5W6Z - chains A and B; structure by X-ray diffraction, 2.61 A resolution.

== Chain A (and B) ==
Molecule: U8 snoRNA-decapping enzyme
Organism: Homo sapiens
Notes: EC 3.6.1.62, 3.6.1.64; chain B of this document is another copy of the same molecule, construct and numbering; everything in this record applies to it too
UniProt: Q96DE0 (NUD16_HUMAN); residue numbers follow UniProt; this construct covers 1-195
Sequence (195 residues; each row starts with the number of its first residue):
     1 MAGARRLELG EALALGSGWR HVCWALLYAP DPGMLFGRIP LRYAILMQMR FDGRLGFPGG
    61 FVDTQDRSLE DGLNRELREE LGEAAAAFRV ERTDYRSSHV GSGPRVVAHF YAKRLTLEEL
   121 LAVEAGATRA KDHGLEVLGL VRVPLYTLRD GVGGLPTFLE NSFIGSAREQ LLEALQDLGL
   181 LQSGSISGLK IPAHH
Disordered / not traced: 1-3, 181-195 (chain B: 1-3, 183-195)
Sequence notes: engineered mutation Val22 (Ala in Q96DE0), Trp24 (His in Q96DE0)
Ion coordination: Na+ near Glu136 (its only coordinating residue here)
Curated features (UniProtKB/Swiss-Prot):
  - motif: Phe61 to Gly82 (Nudix box)
  - binding site (substrate): Arg50, Phe57, Gln170
  - binding site (Mn(2+)): Gly59, Glu76, Glu80, His99, Glu173
From the paper describing this entry:
  - catalytic residues: Glu76 (proposed by the authors, not directly observed)
  - mutagenesis - F36A, F36A/F61S, F61S: unchanged catalytic activity on MARylated PARP10CD
  - mutagenesis - F36A, F61S: increased catalytic activity on PARylated PARP1
  - mutagenesis - F36A/F61S: unchanged catalytic activity on PARylated PARP1

== How chain A and chain B interact ==
Pairs across the interface (56):
  Leu35(A) - Leu135(B)
  Phe36(A) - Phe51(B)  hydrophobic
  Leu41(A) - Gly134(B)
  Met49(A) - Val141(B)  hydrophobic
  Met49(A) - Phe158(B)  hydrophobic
  Met49(A) - Asn161(B)
  Phe51(A) - Phe36(B)  hydrophobic
  Phe51(A) - Pro144(B)
  Phe51(A) - Tyr146(B)  hydrogen bond (backbone-side chain)
  Phe51(A) - Leu148(B)  hydrophobic
  Asp52(A) - Leu148(B)
  Asp52(A) - Gly153(B)
  Asp52(A) - Gly154(B)  hydrogen bond (backbone-backbone)
  Asp52(A) - Thr157(B)
  Gly53(A) - Asn161(B)
  Arg54(A) - Thr157(B)
  Glu124(A) - Thr128(B)
  Glu124(A) - His133(B)  salt bridge
  Ala125(A) - Thr128(B)
  Thr128(A) - Glu124(B)
  Thr128(A) - Ala125(B)
  His133(A) - Glu124(B)  salt bridge
  His133(A) - Arg142(B)
  Gly134(A) - Leu41(B)
  Gly134(A) - Arg142(B)
  Leu135(A) - Met34(B)
  Leu135(A) - Leu35(B)
  Glu136(A) - Phe36(B)
  Leu138(A) - Val141(B)
  Leu138(A) - Arg142(B)  hydrogen bond (backbone-backbone)
  Leu138(A) - Pro144(B)
  Gly139(A) - Leu140(B)
  Leu140(A) - Gly139(B)
  Leu140(A) - Leu140(B)
  Val141(A) - Met49(B)  hydrophobic
  Val141(A) - Leu138(B)
  Arg142(A) - Gly134(B)
  Arg142(A) - Leu138(B)  hydrogen bond (backbone-backbone)
  Pro144(A) - Phe51(B)
  Tyr146(A) - Phe51(B)  hydrogen bond (side chain-backbone)
  Leu148(A) - Phe51(B)  hydrophobic
  Leu148(A) - Asp52(B)
  Val152(A) - Arg54(B)
  Gly154(A) - Asp52(B)  hydrogen bond (backbone-backbone)
  Thr157(A) - Asp52(B)
  Thr157(A) - Gly53(B)
  Thr157(A) - Arg54(B)
  Thr157(A) - Ser162(B)
  Phe158(A) - Gly53(B)
  Glu160(A) - Ser162(B)
  Asn161(A) - Gly53(B)
  Asn161(A) - Asn161(B)
  Asn161(A) - Ser162(B)
  Ser162(A) - Thr157(B)
  Ser162(A) - Glu160(B)
  Ser162(A) - Asn161(B)  hydrogen bond
Interface residues without a listed pair, chain A (34 interface residues in all): Met34, Leu55, Leu121, Gly153
Interface residues without a listed pair, chain B (33 interface residues in all): Leu55, Leu121, Glu136

== Overview ==
34 residues of chain A face 33 of chain B across their interface, with 7 hydrogen bonds and 2 salt bridges.
Polar contacts include Glu124(A)-His133(B), Phe51(A)-Tyr146(B) and Ser162(A)-Asn161(B). The paper reports the
catalytic residue Glu76(A); F36A and F61S of chain A increase catalytic activity on PARylated PARP1.
Both chains are U8 snoRNA-decapping enzyme (Homo sapiens). Entry 5W6Z (Crystal structure of the H24W mutant of
HsNUDT16) was determined by X-ray diffraction, deposited together with 6B09, 5W6X and 5VY2.
